Entry 2BSA (X-ray diffraction, 1.92 A resolution); this record covers chain A.

[Chain A]
Name: Ferredoxin-NADP reductase
From: Anabaena sp
Notes: EC 1.18.1.2
UniProtKB: P21890 (FENR_ANASO); residues 1-303 here correspond to UniProt positions 138-440 (UniProt number = residue number + 137)
Chain sequence (303 residues; numbered 1 to 303; the number before each row is that of its first residue):
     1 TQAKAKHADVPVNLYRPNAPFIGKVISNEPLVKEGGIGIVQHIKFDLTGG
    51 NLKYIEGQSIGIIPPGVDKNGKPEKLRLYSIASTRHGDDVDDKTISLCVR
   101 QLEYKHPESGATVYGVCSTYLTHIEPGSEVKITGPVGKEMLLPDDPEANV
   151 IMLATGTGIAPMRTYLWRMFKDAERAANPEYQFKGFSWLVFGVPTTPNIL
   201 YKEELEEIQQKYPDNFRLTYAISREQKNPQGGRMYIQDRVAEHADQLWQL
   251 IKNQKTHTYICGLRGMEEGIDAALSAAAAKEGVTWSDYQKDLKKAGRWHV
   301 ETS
Disordered / not traced: 1-8
Construct notes: conflict Gln246 (Glu383 in P21890); engineered mutation Ser303 (Tyr440 in P21890)
Swiss-Prot annotation at these positions:
  - binding site (FAD): Arg77 to Ser80, Cys98 to Arg100, Tyr104, Val116 to Ser118, Thr157
  - binding site (NADP(+)): Ser80, Arg100, Thr157, Val193, Pro194, Ser223, Arg224, Arg233 to Gln237, Gly262, Leu263, Glu301
Residues lining bound ligands:
  - FAD (flavin-adenine dinucleotide): Ser59, Arg77, Leu78, Tyr79, Ser80, Cys98, Val99, Arg100, Leu102, Tyr104, Gly115, Val116, Cys117, Ser118, Thr119, Thr157, Ala160, Glu301, Ser303
  - NADP (NAP; NADP nicotinamide-adenine-dinucleotide phosphate): Ser80, Arg100, Thr155, Gly156, Thr157, Gly158, Gly192, Val193, Pro194, Ser223, Arg224, Arg233, Tyr235, Ile236, Gln237, Cys261, Gly262, Leu263, Gly265, Met266, Glu301, Thr302, Ser303

[Overview]
Bound to chain A: flavin-adenine dinucleotide and NADP. From UniProt: 12 FAD-binding residues and 15
NADP+-binding residues.
Chain A is Ferredoxin-NADP reductase (Anabaena sp); the structure, Ferredoxin-Nadp Reductase (Mutation: Y 303
S) complexed with NADP, was determined by X-ray diffraction together with 1W34, 1W87 and 1W35 from the same
study.
